Entry 9FFY (electron microscopy, 3.10 A resolution); this record covers chains B and C of the 6 polymer chains in the assembly.

== Chain B ==
Name: Gamma-aminobutyric acid receptor subunit beta-3
Organism: Homo sapiens
Reference sequence: P28472 (GBRB3_HUMAN); residues 1-448 here correspond to UniProt positions 26-473 (UniProt number = residue number + 25)
Chain sequence (395 residues; row label = number of the first residue in the row; note: 107 numbers in that range are skipped by the numbering (no residue carries them; nothing is unmodelled there); numbers below 1 keep their minus sign (Met-53 is residue -53)):
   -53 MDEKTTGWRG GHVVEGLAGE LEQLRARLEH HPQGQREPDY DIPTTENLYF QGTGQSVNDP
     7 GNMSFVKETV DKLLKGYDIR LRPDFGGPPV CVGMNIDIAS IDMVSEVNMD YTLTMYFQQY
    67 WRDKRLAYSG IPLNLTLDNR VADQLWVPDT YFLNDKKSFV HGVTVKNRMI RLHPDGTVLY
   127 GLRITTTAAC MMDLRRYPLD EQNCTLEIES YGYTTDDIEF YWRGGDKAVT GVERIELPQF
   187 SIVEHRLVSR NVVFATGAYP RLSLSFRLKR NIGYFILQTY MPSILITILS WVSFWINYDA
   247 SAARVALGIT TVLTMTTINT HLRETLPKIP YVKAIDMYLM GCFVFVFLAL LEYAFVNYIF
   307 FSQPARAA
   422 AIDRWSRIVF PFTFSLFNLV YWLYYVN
Disordered / not traced: -53 to 7, 448
Sequence notes: initiating methionine (-53); expression tag (-52 to 0); linker (308-314)
UniProt features mapped onto this chain:
  - binding site (benzamidine): Asp95 to Tyr97, Glu155 to Tyr157, Phe200
  - binding site (4-aminobutanoate): Tyr97, Glu155, Tyr157, Thr202
  - binding site (histamine): Tyr97, Ser156, Tyr157, Thr202
  - glycosylation (N-linked (GlcNAc...) asparagine): Asn8, Asn80, Asn149
Disulfide bonds: Cys136-Cys150
Covalently attached groups: N-acetylglucosamine (NAG) linked to Asn80; glycan linked to Asn149
Ligand contacts:
  - gamma-amino-butanoic acid (ABU): Tyr97, Glu155, Ser156, Tyr157, Phe200, Thr202, Tyr205
  - D3D ((19S,22R,25R)-22,25,26-trihydroxy-16,22-dioxo-17,21,23-trioxa-22lambda~5~-phosphahexacosan-19-yl (9E)-octadec-9-enoate): Thr262, Asn265, Val278, Met286, Phe289

== Chain C ==
Name: Isoform 1 of Gamma-aminobutyric acid receptor subunit gamma-2
Organism: Homo sapiens
Reference sequence: P18507 (GBRG2_HUMAN), isoform P18507-2; the construct has insertions or renumbered stretches relative to UniProt, so the offset changes along the chain: 1-322 = UniProt 40-361; 400-428 = UniProt 447-475
Chain sequence (373 residues; each row starts with the number of its first residue; note: 71 numbers in that range are skipped by the numbering (no residue carries them; nothing is unmodelled there); numbers below 1 keep their minus sign (Thr-1 is residue -1)):
    -1 TGQKSDDDYE DYTSNKTWVL TPKVPEGDVT VILNNLLEGY DNKLRPDIGV KPTLIHTDMY
    59 VNSIGPVNAI NMEYTIDIFF AQTWYDRRLK FNSTIKVLRL NSNMVGKIWI PDTFFRNSKK
   119 ADAHWITTPN RMLRIWNDGR VLYTLRLTID AECQLQLHNF PMDEHSCPLE FSSYGYPREE
   179 IVYQWKRSSV EVGDTRSWRL YQFSFVGLRN TTEVVKTTSG DYVVMSVYFD LSRRMGYFTI
   239 QTYIPCTLIV VLSWVSFWIN KDAVPARTSL GITTVLTMTT LSTIARKSLP KVSYVTAMDL
   299 FVSVCFIFVF SALVEYGTLH YFVSSQPARA
   400 AKMDSYARIF FPTAFCLFNL VYWVSYLYLG TGGTTETSQV APA
Disordered / not traced: -1 to 24, 430-442
Sequence notes: expression tag (-1 to 0, 429-442); conflict Thr11 (Ala50 in P18507); linker (323-328)
UniProt features mapped onto this chain:
  - glycosylation (N-linked (GlcNAc...) asparagine): Asn13, Asn90, Asn208
Disulfide bonds: Cys151-Cys165
Covalently attached groups: N-acetylglucosamine (NAG) linked to Asn208

== Chain B / chain C interface ==
Pairs across the interface (65):
  Asn8(B) - Val48(C)
  Met9(B) - Ile46(C)  hydrophobic
  Met9(B) - Arg85(C)
  Met9(B) - Arg86(C)
  Val12(B) - Leu42(C)  hydrophobic
  Val12(B) - Ile46(C)  hydrophobic
  Lys13(B) - Asp39(C)  salt bridge
  Val16(B) - Lys41(C)
  Asp17(B) - Asp39(C)
  Asp17(B) - Lys41(C)  salt bridge
  Ser46(B) - Glu150(C)
  Asp48(B) - Lys117(C)  salt bridge
  Tyr62(B) - Phe112(C)
  Gln64(B) - Thr216(C)
  Leu81(B) - Ile46(C)  hydrophobic
  Thr82(B) - Gly173(C)
  Thr82(B) - Tyr174(C)
  Thr82(B) - Glu178(C)  hydrogen bond
  Leu83(B) - Lys41(C)
  Asp84(B) - Asn40(C)
  Asp84(B) - Lys41(C)  hydrogen bond (backbone-backbone)
  Arg86(B) - Asn40(C)
  Arg86(B) - Gly104(C)  hydrogen bond (side chain-backbone)
  Arg86(B) - Ile106(C)
  Val87(B) - Lys41(C)
  His107(B) - Ser116(C)
  His107(B) - Lys117(C)
  Val109(B) - Thr111(C)
  Val109(B) - Phe112(C)
  Val109(B) - Phe113(C)  hydrophobic
  Val109(B) - Ala119(C)
  Val109(B) - Asp120(C)
  Val109(B) - Leu145(C)  hydrophobic
  Thr110(B) - Thr111(C)  hydrogen bond (backbone-backbone)
  Thr110(B) - Leu145(C)
  Val111(B) - Asp110(C)
  Asn113(B) - Phe112(C)
  Asn113(B) - Tyr172(C)
  Met115(B) - Tyr172(C)  hydrophobic
  Met115(B) - Gly173(C)
  Arg117(B) - Gly173(C)  hydrogen bond (side chain-backbone)
  Arg117(B) - Ser217(C)  hydrogen bond (side chain-backbone)
  Arg117(B) - Tyr220(C)  hydrogen bond
  Gly127(B) - Tyr172(C)
  Leu128(B) - Tyr172(C)  hydrogen bond (backbone-side chain)
  Arg129(B) - Phe112(C)
  Arg129(B) - Phe113(C)  hydrogen bond (side chain-backbone)
  Arg129(B) - Arg114(C)
  Arg129(B) - Ser116(C)  hydrogen bond (side chain-backbone)
  Arg129(B) - Tyr172(C)  hydrogen bond (backbone-side chain)
  Pro184(B) - Lys289(C)
  Pro184(B) - Ser291(C)  hydrogen bond (backbone-side chain)
  Gln185(B) - Lys289(C)
  Asn217(B) - Ser291(C)
  Gly219(B) - Ser291(C)
  Tyr220(B) - Arg284(C)  hydrogen bond (backbone-side chain)
  Tyr220(B) - Lys289(C)
  Tyr220(B) - Val290(C)
  Tyr220(B) - Ser291(C)
  Leu223(B) - Arg284(C)
  Leu223(B) - Val293(C)  hydrophobic
  Gln224(B) - Ser280(C)
  Gln224(B) - Thr281(C)
  Gln224(B) - Arg284(C)
  Leu231(B) - Phe304(C)  hydrophobic
Interface residues without a listed pair, chain B (45 interface residues in all): Leu20, Leu79, Asn80, Phe105, Arg114, Leu125, Tyr143, Glu182, Trp241, Ile242, Leu253
Interface residues without a listed pair, chain C (47 interface residues in all): Gly37, Arg43, Gly47, Pro109, Ala121, Leu143, Gln152, Pro175, Thr266, Ile270, Tyr319

== In short ==
45 residues of chain B and 47 residues of chain C are in contact; the contacts include 13 hydrogen bonds and 3
salt bridges. Polar contacts include Lys13(B)-Asp39(C), Asp17(B)-Lys41(C) and Asp48(B)-Lys117(C). Chain B
binds compound D3D and gamma-amino-butanoic acid. N-acetylglucosamine is covalently linked to Asn80(B).
Here chain B is Gamma-aminobutyric acid receptor subunit beta-3 and chain C is Isoform 1 of Gamma-aminobutyric
acid receptor subunit gamma-2, both from Homo sapiens. Entry 9FFY (Cryo-EM structure of the alpha1beta3gamma2
GABA(A) receptor in complex with GABA and Nb38 in the short-lived ...) was determined by electron microscopy.
